PDB entry 7QPH | X-ray diffraction, 1.90 A resolution | chains B and D of the 8 polymer chains in the assembly

== Chain B (and D) ==
Name: Histone-arginine methyltransferase CARM1
Organism: Mus musculus
Notes: EC 2.1.1.319; chain D of this document is another copy of the same molecule, construct and numbering; everything in this record applies to it too
UniProt: Q9WVG6 (CARM1_MOUSE); numbering as in UniProt (aligned over 130-487)
Chain sequence (361 residues; each row starts with the number of its first residue):
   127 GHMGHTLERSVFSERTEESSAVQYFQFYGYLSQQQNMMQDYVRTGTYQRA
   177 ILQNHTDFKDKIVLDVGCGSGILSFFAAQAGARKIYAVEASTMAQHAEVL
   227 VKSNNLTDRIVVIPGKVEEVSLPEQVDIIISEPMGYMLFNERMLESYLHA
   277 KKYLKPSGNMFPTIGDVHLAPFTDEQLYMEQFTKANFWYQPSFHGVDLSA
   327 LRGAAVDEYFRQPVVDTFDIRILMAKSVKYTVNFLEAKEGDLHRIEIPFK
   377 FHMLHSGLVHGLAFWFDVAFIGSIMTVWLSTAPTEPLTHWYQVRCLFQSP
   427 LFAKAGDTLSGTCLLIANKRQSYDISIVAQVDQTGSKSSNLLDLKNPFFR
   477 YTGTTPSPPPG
Disordered / not traced: 127-135, 479-487
Differences from the reference sequence: expression tag (127-129)
Curated features (UniProtKB/Swiss-Prot):
  - region: Arg-347 to Leu-380 (Required for nuclear translocation)
  - binding site (S-adenosyl-L-methionine): Gln-160, Arg-169, Gly-193, Glu-215, Glu-244, Ser-272
  - modified residue: Ser-217 (Phosphoserine)
  - cross-link: Lys-228 (Glycyl lysine isopeptide (Lys-Gly) (interchain with G-Cter in ubiquitin))
  - mutagenesis: Tyr-154 (Y154A/F/R: Loss of S-adenosyl-L-methionine binding. Loss of protein methyltransferase activity), Arg-169 (R169A: Loss of protein methyltransferase activity), Tyr-173 (Y173A: Reduces protein methyltransferase activity), Val-189 to Asp-191 (Abolishes histone methyltransferase activity and coactivator activity), Ser-217 (S217A: Loss of S-adenosyl-L-methionine binding. Loss of protein methyltransferase activity. Localized in the nucleus; S217C/T: Loss of S-adenosyl-L-methionine binding ...), Ser-229 (S229E: Abolishes dimerization), Glu-267 (E267Q: Abolishes histone methyltransferase activity and reduces coactivator activity)
Small-molecule neighbours: QVR ((2R,3R,4S,5R)-2-(6-aminopurin-9-yl)-5-[(E)-prop-1-enyl]oxolane-3,4-diol): Phe-138, Tyr-150, Phe-151, Tyr-154, Gly-193, Gly-195, Val-214, Glu-215, Ala-216, Ser-217, Gly-241, Lys-242, Val-243, Glu-244, Glu-258, Met-260, Glu-267, Met-269, Ser-272

== How chain B and chain D interact ==
Residue-residue contacts - 22 pairs, chain B then chain D:
  Met-305(B) / Met-305(D)  hydrophobic
  Phe-308(B) / Asn-312(D)
  Asn-312(B) / Phe-308(D)
  Tyr-315(B) / Arg-328(D)  hydrogen bond
  Gln-316(B) / Ser-425(D)
  Pro-317(B) / Ser-425(D)
  Ser-318(B) / Gly-461(D)
  Ser-318(B) / Ser-462(D)  hydrogen bond (backbone-side chain)
  Ser-318(B) / Lys-463(D)  hydrogen bond (side chain-backbone)
  His-320(B) / Thr-460(D)
  Gly-321(B) / Thr-460(D)
  Gly-321(B) / Gly-461(D)
  Gly-321(B) / Ser-462(D)
  Arg-328(B) / Tyr-315(D)  hydrogen bond
  Arg-328(B) / Arg-328(D)
  Ser-425(B) / Pro-317(D)
  Thr-460(B) / His-320(D)
  Thr-460(B) / Gly-321(D)
  Gly-461(B) / Ser-318(D)
  Gly-461(B) / Gly-321(D)
  Ser-462(B) / Ser-318(D)  hydrogen bond (side chain-backbone)
  Lys-463(B) / Ser-318(D)  hydrogen bond (backbone-side chain)

== Summary ==
The interface between chain B and chain D involves 15 residues on one side and 14 on the other, with 6
hydrogen bonds. Among the polar pairs are Tyr-315(B)/Arg-328(D), Ser-318(B)/Ser-462(D) and
Ser-318(B)/Lys-463(D). Ligands of chain B: compound QVR.
Chain B and chain D are both Histone-arginine methyltransferase CARM1 (Mus musculus); the structure, Crystal
structure of mouse CARM1 in complex with histone H3_22-31 K27 acetylated, was determined by X-ray diffraction.
